4V7O - chains AV and A8 of the 34 polymer chains in the assembly; structure by X-ray diffraction, 3.00 A resolution.

# Chain AV
Protein: Proteasome component PUP2
Organism: Saccharomyces cerevisiae
Notes: EC 3.4.25.1
UniProtKB: P32379 (PSA5_YEAST); residues 5001-5250 here correspond to UniProt positions 1-250 (UniProt number = residue number - 5000)
Chain sequence (250 residues; numbered 5001 to 5250; the number before each row is that of its first residue):
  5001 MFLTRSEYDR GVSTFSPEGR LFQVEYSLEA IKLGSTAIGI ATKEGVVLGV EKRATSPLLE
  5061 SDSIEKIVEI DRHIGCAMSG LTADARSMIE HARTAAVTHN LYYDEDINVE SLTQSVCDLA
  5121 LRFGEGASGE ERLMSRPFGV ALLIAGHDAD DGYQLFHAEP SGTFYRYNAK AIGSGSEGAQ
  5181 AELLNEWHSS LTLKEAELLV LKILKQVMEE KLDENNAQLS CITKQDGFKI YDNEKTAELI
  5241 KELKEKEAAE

# Chain A8
Protein: Proteasome activator BLM10
Organism: Saccharomyces cerevisiae
UniProtKB: P43583 (BLM10_YEAST); numbering as in UniProt (aligned over 1147-2143)
Chain sequence (997 residues; row label = number of the first residue in the row):
  1147 LDIYTCNYYF GNTTEEKLQN PNYLNVHRVR ARIGHFFHKL YVFLSTNFEN NTNMFQILLH
  1207 GLKVWFTDLG QETVFNEDPN AFIDVDFLEN VQSLSHVNEP FTRTNFAIRA NSLHQSRVLL
  1267 HSTNRKASKL ENLLLVDIIQ LATSLYPDIY KPAQGTLVHC MKQLVGSYGV VINKIIPSLE
  1327 KAIKDHDYMK IQVILNVLLI KKIHRKLMTD YKDIGRLIFL LIECCRVNEL EIGMYADKIL
  1387 TDIVIGIKIP SSVCVISDQA FLPLAPPDGT INLQVEAVKL AKKKKREYYL SLLVDLQDKL
  1447 LDKLDNEKDM GWKIRMFILR FVTQIQSNLE SKPDKRAVFS IISQISTKHP EIIHLVVKSL
  1507 LSTCNKIISL SDYEYDITRA YKNEFNPSFV EILDTSTTSF PKTFTEEMNN FDNPKYFIDL
  1567 RAYVGWLCWG RLMYVMSPKA LKLNLRENEL EVLKTAGHLL TREFLRDVTM NLVQDNETRG
  1627 VFSSGNVSFF SLVILLISSG FCELNMSDLF ELCESYYNKD DKASMIMSVE IVAGLVCGSK
  1687 FMSVSDLDKR DTFIENFLAK CLDYELNHDA FEIWSTLAWW LPAVVDLRRS KTFFCHFINA
  1747 DGMFDRESDA ATHQTSKIYM LRSILMSMEF RAPDVGKLFD ELVFDHPYDQ VRQAVAKLLT
  1807 TLVQNQSNPS ISDPTTLLEA ERNDPDGLGL PLKSVPEKVD AYIKKQFEII KNLEDSVVGL
  1867 NPQQFIKTDY FYRTSTIFYW IKEMARGPNK VLLVPYLVDY VLPFLIGLVK HKDVCALASL
  1927 DPVRLYAGLG YMPIRKNHVA AIVDYVCSSN VALSSNQTKL QLAFIQHFLS AELLQLTEEE
  1987 KNKILEFVVS NLYNEQFVEV RVRAASILSD IVHNWKEEQP LLSLIERFAK GLDVNKYTSK
  2047 ERQKLSKTDI KIHGNVLGLG AIISAFPYVF PLPPWIPKNL SNLSSWARTS GMTGNAAKNT
  2107 ISEFKKVRAD TWKFDRASFN TEELEDLEGV LWRSYYA
Sequence notes: conflict Asn1168 (Gln in P43583), Asn1171 (Gln in P43583), Asn2085 (Gln in P43583), Asn2101 (Gln in P43583)
Curated features (UniProtKB/Swiss-Prot):
  - motif: Tyr2141 to Ala2143 (YYX motif)
  - mutagenesis: Tyr1663 to Asn1664 (Abolishes binding to acetylated histones), Arg2139 (R2139D: Does not affect binding to the proteasome), Ser2140 (S2140H: Abolishes binding to the proteasome), Tyr2141 to Ala2143 (Loss of function), Tyr2141 (Y2141M: Does not affect viability in the presence of cycloheximide), Tyr2142 (Y2142A/V: Loss of function; abolishes binding to the proteasome; Y2142V: Abolishes binding to the proteasome), Ala2143 (A2143S: Does not affect viability in the presence of cycloheximide)

# Interface between chain AV and chain A8
Residue-residue contacts (51; chain AV residue first):
  Met5001(AV) - Ser1976(A8)
  Met5001(AV) - Asp2016(A8)  hydrogen bond (backbone-backbone)
  Phe5002(AV) - Ser2015(A8)
  Phe5002(AV) - Asp2016(A8)
  Phe5002(AV) - His2019(A8)
  Phe5002(AV) - Ser2070(A8)
  Phe5002(AV) - Ala2071(A8)  hydrophobic
  Phe5002(AV) - Pro2073(A8)  hydrophobic
  Leu5003(AV) - Tyr2074(A8)  hydrogen bond (backbone-side chain)
  Thr5004(AV) - Pro2073(A8)
  Thr5004(AV) - Tyr2074(A8)
  Arg5005(AV) - Tyr2074(A8)  hydrogen bond (backbone-side chain)
  Arg5005(AV) - Val2113(A8)
  Ser5006(AV) - Lys2112(A8)  hydrogen bond (side chain-backbone)
  Asp5009(AV) - Lys2112(A8)  salt bridge
  Glu5018(AV) - Lys2111(A8)  salt bridge
  Glu5018(AV) - Lys2112(A8)
  Gly5019(AV) - Tyr2142(A8)  hydrogen bond (backbone-side chain)
  Arg5020(AV) - Ser2108(A8)  hydrogen bond
  Arg5020(AV) - Leu2137(A8)
  Arg5020(AV) - Tyr2142(A8)
  Phe5022(AV) - Lys2112(A8)
  Val5024(AV) - Tyr2141(A8)  hydrophobic
  Glu5025(AV) - Leu2137(A8)
  Glu5025(AV) - Arg2139(A8)
  Glu5025(AV) - Tyr2141(A8)  hydrogen bond
  Tyr5026(AV) - Lys2112(A8)
  Leu5028(AV) - Tyr2141(A8)  hydrophobic
  Glu5029(AV) - Arg2139(A8)  salt bridge
  Ala5054(AV) - Leu1923(A8)
  Thr5055(AV) - Ala1922(A8)
  Thr5055(AV) - Leu1923(A8)
  Ser5056(AV) - Leu1923(A8)
  Pro5057(AV) - Gln1869(A8)
  Glu5159(AV) - Ser2140(A8)  hydrogen bond
  Ser5161(AV) - Ser2140(A8)
  Ser5161(AV) - Tyr2141(A8)
  Thr5163(AV) - Ser2140(A8)  hydrogen bond
  Thr5163(AV) - Tyr2141(A8)  hydrogen bond (side chain-backbone)
  Tyr5165(AV) - Ser2140(A8)
  Gly5175(AV) - Glu2005(A8)
  Glu5177(AV) - Glu2005(A8)
  Gly5178(AV) - Val2004(A8)
  Met5208(AV) - Lys1918(A8)
  Glu5209(AV) - Lys1918(A8)  salt bridge
  Glu5209(AV) - Ser1961(A8)
  Glu5209(AV) - Asn1962(A8)
  Glu5210(AV) - Pro1868(A8)
  Glu5210(AV) - His1917(A8)  salt bridge
  Glu5210(AV) - Asp1919(A8)
  Asn5216(AV) - Asp1919(A8)
Also at the interface, not in a pair above, chain AV (36 interface residues in all): Tyr5008, Leu5021, Ser5174, Ala5181, Val5207
Also at the interface, not in a pair above, chain A8 (34 interface residues in all): Tyr1937, Gln1963, Asn2020, Met2098, Glu2109, Ala2115

# Summary
36 residues of chain AV and 34 residues of chain A8 are in contact; the contacts include 10 hydrogen bonds and
5 salt bridges. Polar pairs include Asp5009(AV)-Lys2112(A8), Glu5018(AV)-Lys2111(A8) and
Glu5029(AV)-Arg2139(A8). From UniProt: 7 mutagenesis sites on chain A8.
Chain AV is Proteasome component PUP2 and chain A8 is Proteasome activator BLM10, both from Saccharomyces
cerevisiae; the structure, Proteasome Activator Complex, was determined by X-ray diffraction.
